PDB entry 7TK6 | electron microscopy, 6.50 A resolution (low resolution: residue-level contacts below are approximate; hydrogen-bond / salt-bridge calls are withheld) | chains B and E of the 27 polymer chains in the assembly

== Chain B ==
Molecule: ATP synthase subunit alpha
From: Saccharomyces cerevisiae
UniProt: P07251 (ATPA_YEAST); residues 1-510 here correspond to UniProt positions 36-545 (UniProt number = residue number + 35)
Amino-acid sequence (510 residues; numbered 1 to 510; the number before each row is that of its first residue):
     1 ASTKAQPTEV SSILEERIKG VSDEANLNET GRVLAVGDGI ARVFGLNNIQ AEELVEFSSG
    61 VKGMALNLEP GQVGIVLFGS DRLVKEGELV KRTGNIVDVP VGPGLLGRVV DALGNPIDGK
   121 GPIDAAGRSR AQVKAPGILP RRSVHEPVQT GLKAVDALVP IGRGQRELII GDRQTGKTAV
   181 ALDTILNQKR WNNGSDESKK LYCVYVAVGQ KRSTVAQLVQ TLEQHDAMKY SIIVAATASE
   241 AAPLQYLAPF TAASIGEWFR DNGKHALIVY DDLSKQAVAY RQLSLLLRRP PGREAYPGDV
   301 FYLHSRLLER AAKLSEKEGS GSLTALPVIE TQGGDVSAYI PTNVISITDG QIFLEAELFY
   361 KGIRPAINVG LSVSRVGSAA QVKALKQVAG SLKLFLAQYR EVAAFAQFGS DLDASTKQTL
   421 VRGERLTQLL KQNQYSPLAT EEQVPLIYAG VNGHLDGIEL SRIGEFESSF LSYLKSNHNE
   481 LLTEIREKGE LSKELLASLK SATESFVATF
Unresolved in the structure: 1-2, 408-409, 510
Swiss-Prot annotation at these positions:
  - binding site (ATP): Gly-171 to Thr-178
  - site: Ser-372 (Required for activity)
  - modified residue (Phosphoserine): Ser-22, Ser-143

== Chain E ==
Molecule: ATP synthase subunit beta
From: Saccharomyces cerevisiae
Notes: EC 7.1.2.2
UniProt: P00830 (ATPB_YEAST); residues 1-478 here correspond to UniProt positions 34-511 (UniProt number = residue number + 33)
Amino-acid sequence (478 residues; row label = number of the first residue in the row):
     1 ASAAQSTPIT GKVTAVIGAI VDVHFEQSEL PAILNALEIK TPQGKLVLEV AQHLGENTVR
    61 TIAMDGTEGL VRGEKVLDTG GPISVPVGRE TLGRIINVIG EPIDERGPIK SKLRKPIHAD
   121 PPSFAEQSTS AEILETGIKV VDLLAPYARG GKIGLFGGAG VGKTVFIQEL INNIAKAHGG
   181 FSVFTGVGER TREGNDLYRE MKETGVINLE GESKVALVFG QMNEPPGARA RVALTGLTIA
   241 EYFRDEEGQD VLLFIDNIFR FTQAGSEVSA LLGRIPSAVG YQPTLATDMG LLQERITTTK
   301 KGSVTSVQAV YVPADDLTDP APATTFAHLD ATTVLSRGIS ELGIYPAVDP LDSKSRLLDA
   361 AVVGQEHYDV ASKVQETLQT YKSLQDIIAI LGMDELSEQD KLTVERARKI QRFLSQPFAV
   421 AEVFTGIPGK LVRLKDTVAS FKAVLEGKYD NIPEHAFYMV GGIEDVVAKA EKLAAEAN
Unresolved in the structure: 1-7, 476-478
Swiss-Prot annotation at these positions:
  - binding site (ATP): Gly-157 to Thr-164
  - modified residue: Thr-79 (Phosphothreonine), Thr-204 (Phosphothreonine), Ser-340 (Phosphoserine)

== How chain B and chain E interact ==
Residue-residue contacts (9):
  Ala-35(B) / His-53(E)
  Val-36(B) / Gln-52(E)
  Val-36(B) / His-53(E)
  Arg-82(B) / Ile-33(E)
  Ile-117(B) / Phe-124(E)
  Ile-117(B) / Ala-125(E)
  Asp-118(B) / Ala-125(E)
  Ala-216(B) / Thr-129(E)
  Gln-217(B) / Thr-129(E)
Also at the interface, not in a pair above, chain B (12 interface residues in all): Gly-37, Asp-38, Val-84, Ser-213, Gln-282
Also at the interface, not in a pair above, chain E (12 interface residues in all): Ala-51, Leu-54, Gly-55, Ser-123, Ser-128, Pro-283

== Overview ==
The chain B/chain E interface involves 12 residues from each chain. UniProt lists 8 ATP-binding residues on
chain B; 8 ATP-binding residues on chain E.
Here chain B is ATP synthase subunit alpha and chain E is ATP synthase subunit beta, both from Saccharomyces
cerevisiae. Entry 7TK6 (Yeast ATP synthase State 1catalytic(a) with 10 mM ATP backbone model) was determined
by electron microscopy together with 7TJS, 7TJT, 7TJU, 7TJV, 7TJW, 7TJX and 30 further entries from the same
study.
